9N36 - chains A and E of the 5 polymer chains in the assembly; structure by electron microscopy, 2.72 A resolution.

== Chain A ==
Protein: RNA-directed RNA polymerase L
Organism: human respiratory syncytial virus
Notes: EC 2.7.7.48, 3.6.1.-, 2.7.7.88, 2.1.1.375
UniProtKB: P28887 (L_HRSVA); residue numbers follow UniProt; this construct covers 1-2165
Amino-acid sequence (2201 residues; row label = number of the first residue in the row; numbers below 1 keep their minus sign (Met-35 is residue -35)):
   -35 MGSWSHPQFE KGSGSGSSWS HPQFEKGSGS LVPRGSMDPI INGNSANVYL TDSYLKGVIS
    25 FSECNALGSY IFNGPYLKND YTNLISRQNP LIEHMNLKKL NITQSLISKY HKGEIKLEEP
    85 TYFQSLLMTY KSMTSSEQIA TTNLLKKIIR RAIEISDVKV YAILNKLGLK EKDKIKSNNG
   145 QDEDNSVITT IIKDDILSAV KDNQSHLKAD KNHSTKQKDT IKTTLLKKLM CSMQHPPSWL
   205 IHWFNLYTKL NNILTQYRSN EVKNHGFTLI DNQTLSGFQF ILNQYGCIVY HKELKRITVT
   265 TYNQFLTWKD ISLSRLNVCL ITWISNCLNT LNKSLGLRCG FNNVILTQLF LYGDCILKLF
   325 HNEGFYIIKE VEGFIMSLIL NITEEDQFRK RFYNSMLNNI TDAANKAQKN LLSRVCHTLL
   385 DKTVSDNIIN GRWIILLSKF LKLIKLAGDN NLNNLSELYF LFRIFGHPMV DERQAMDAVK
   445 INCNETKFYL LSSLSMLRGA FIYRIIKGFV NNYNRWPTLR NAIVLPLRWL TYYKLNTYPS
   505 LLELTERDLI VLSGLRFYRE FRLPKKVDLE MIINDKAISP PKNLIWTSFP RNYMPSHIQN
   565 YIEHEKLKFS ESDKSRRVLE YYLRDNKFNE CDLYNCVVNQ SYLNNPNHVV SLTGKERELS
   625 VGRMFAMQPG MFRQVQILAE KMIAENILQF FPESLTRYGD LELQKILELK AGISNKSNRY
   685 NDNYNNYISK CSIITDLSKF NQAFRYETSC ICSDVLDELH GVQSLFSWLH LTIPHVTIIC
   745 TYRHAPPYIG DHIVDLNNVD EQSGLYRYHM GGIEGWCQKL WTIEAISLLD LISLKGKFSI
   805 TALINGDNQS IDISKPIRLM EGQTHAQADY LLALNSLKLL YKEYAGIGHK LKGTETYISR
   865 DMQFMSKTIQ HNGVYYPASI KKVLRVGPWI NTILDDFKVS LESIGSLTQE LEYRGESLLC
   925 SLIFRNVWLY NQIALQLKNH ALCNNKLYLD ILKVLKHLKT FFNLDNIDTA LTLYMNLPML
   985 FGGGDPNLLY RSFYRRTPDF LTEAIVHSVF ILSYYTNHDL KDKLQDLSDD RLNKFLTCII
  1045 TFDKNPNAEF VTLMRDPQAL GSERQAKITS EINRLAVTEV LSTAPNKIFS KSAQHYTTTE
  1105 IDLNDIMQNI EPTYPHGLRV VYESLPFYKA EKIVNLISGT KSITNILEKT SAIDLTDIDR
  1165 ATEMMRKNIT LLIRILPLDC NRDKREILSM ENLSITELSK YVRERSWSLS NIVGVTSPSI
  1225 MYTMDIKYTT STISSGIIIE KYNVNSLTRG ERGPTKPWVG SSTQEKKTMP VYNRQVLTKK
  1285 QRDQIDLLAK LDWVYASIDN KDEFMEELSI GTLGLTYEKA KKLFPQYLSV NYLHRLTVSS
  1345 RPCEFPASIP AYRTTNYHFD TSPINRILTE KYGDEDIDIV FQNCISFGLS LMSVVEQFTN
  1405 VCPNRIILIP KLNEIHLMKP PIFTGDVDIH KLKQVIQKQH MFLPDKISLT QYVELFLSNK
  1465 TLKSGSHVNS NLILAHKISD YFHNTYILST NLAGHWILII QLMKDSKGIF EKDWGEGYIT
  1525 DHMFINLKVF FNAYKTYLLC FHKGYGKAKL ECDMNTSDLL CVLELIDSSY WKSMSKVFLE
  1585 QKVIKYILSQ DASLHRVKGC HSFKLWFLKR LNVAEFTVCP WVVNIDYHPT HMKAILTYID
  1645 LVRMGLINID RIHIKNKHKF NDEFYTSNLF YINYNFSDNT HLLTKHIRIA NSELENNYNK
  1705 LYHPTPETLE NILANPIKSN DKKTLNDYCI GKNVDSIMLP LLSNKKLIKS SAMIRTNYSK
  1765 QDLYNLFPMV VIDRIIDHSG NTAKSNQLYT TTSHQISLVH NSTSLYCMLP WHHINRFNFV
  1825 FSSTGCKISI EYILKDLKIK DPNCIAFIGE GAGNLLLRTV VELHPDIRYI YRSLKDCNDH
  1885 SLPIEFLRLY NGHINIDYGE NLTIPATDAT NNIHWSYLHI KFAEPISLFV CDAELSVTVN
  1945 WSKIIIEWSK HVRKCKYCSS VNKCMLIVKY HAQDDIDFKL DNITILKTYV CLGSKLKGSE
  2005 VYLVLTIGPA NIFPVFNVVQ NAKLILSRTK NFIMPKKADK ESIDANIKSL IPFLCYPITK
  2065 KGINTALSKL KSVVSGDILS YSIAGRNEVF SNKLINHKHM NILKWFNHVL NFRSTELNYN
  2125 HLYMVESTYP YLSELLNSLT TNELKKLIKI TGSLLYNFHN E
Not modelled in the structure: -35 to 10, 134-183, 619-626, 678-689, 1461-2165
Differences from the reference sequence: initiating methionine (-35); expression tag (-34 to 0)
Small-molecule neighbours: A1BVR (5-(5-bromo-1-methyl-2-oxo-1,2-dihydrospiro[indole-3,4'-piperidin]-1'-yl)-3-chloropyridine-2-carbonitrile): Glu336, Gly337, Met340, Phe356, Tyr423, Ile698, Thr699, Asp700, Asn812, Thr858, Glu859, Thr860, Tyr861, Phe868, Lys871, Ile873, Lys885
Reported in the primary citation:
  - binding site for A1BVR: Gly337, Tyr423, Asn812, Tyr861, Phe868, Lys871, Lys885
  - catalytic residues: Gly810 to Asn812 (citing earlier work)
  - conformationally variable residues (order/disorder transition, side-chain flip): Glu336, Met340, Tyr423, Phe655 to Ile677, Lys783, Asn812, Phe868, Lys871, Lys885
  - contacts within the chain: Arg468-Asp794 (salt bridge), Arg468-Glu657 (salt bridge), Thr660-Asn809

== Chain E ==
Protein: Phosphoprotein
Organism: human respiratory syncytial virus
UniProtKB: P03421 (PHOSP_HRSVA); residue numbers follow UniProt; this construct covers 1-241
Amino-acid sequence (256 residues; row label = number of the first residue in the row):
     1 MEKFAPEFHG EDANNRATKF LESIKGKFTS PKDPKKKDSI ISVNSIDIEV TKESPITSNS
    61 TIINPTNETD DTAGNKPNYQ RKPLVSFKED PTPSDNPFSK LYKETIETFD NNEEESSYSY
   121 EEINDQTNDN ITARLDRIDE KLSEILGMLH TLVVASAGPT SARDGIRDAM VGLREEMIEK
   181 IRTEALMTND RLEAMARLRN EESEKMAKDT SDEVSLNPTS EKLNNLLEGN DSDNDLSLED
   241 FKGENLYFQG HHHHHH
Not modelled in the structure: 1-130, 158-173, 200-256
Differences from the reference sequence: variant Val171 (Ile in P03421); expression tag (242-256)

== How chain A and chain E interact ==
Residue-residue contacts (9):
  Thr482(A) - Arg191(E)
  Arg484(A) - Thr188(E)
  Arg520(A) - Glu184(E)  salt bridge
  Tyr522(A) - Arg191(E)
  Thr1454(A) - Arg199(E)
  Val1457(A) - Met195(E)  hydrophobic
  Val1457(A) - Leu198(E)  hydrophobic
  Val1457(A) - Arg199(E)
  Glu1458(A) - Met195(E)
Interface residues without a listed pair, chain A (9 interface residues in all): Arg523, Leu1453
Interface residues without a listed pair, chain E (7 interface residues in all): Leu192

== Summary ==
9 residues of chain A face 7 of chain E across their interface, with 1 salt bridge. Its one salt-bridged
contact is Arg520(A)-Glu184(E). Chain A binds compound A1BVR. From the paper: the catalytic residue Gly810(A);
a binding site for A1BVR at Gly337(A), Tyr423(A) and Asn812(A) among others.
Here chain A is RNA-directed RNA polymerase L and chain E is Phosphoprotein, both from human respiratory
syncytial virus. Entry 9N36 (CryoEM structure Of Respiratory Syncytial Virus Polymerase with novel
non-nucleoside inhibitor compound 22) was determined by electron microscopy.
